Entry 9H9R (electron microscopy, 8.20 A resolution (very low resolution: no residue pairs are listed; an interface is given only as per-side residue counts)); this record covers chains C and J of the 42 polymer chains in the assembly.

== Chain C ==
Name: Spindle pole body component
From: Candida albicans
Reference sequence: Q59PZ2 (Q59PZ2_CANAL); residues 1-871 here = UniProt positions 1-871
Sequence (896 residues; row label = number of the first residue in the row; numbers below 1 keep their minus sign (Met-24 is residue -24)):
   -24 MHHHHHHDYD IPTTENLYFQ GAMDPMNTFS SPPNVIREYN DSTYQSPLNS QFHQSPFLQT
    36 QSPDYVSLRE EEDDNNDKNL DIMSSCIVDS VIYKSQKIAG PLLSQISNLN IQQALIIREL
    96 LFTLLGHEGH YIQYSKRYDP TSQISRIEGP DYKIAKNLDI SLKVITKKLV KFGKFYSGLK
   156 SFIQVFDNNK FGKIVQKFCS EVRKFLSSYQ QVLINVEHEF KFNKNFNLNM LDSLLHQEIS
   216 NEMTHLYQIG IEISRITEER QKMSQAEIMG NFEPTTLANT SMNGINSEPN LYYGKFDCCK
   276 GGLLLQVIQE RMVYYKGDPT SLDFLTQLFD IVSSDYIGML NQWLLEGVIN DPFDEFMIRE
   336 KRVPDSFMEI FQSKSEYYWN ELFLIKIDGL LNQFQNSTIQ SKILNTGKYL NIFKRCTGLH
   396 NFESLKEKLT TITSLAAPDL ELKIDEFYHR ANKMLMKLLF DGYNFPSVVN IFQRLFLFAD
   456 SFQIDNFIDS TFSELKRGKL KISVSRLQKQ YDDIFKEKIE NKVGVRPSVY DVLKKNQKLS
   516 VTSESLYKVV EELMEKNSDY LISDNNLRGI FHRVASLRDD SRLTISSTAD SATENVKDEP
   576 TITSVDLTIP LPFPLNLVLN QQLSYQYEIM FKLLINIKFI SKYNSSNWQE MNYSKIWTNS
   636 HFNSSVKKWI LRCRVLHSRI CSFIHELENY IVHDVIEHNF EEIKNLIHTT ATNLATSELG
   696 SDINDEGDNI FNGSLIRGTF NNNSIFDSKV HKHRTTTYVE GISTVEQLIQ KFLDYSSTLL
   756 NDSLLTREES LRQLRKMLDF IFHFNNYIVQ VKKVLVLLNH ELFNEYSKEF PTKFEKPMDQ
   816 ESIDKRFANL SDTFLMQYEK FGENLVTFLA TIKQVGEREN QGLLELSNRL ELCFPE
Not modelled in the structure: -24 to 36, 46-53, 238-275, 530-572, 805-813, 870-871
Construct notes: initiating methionine (-24); expression tag (-23 to 0)

== Chain J ==
Name: Spc98p
From: Candida albicans
Reference sequence: A0A1D8PS42 (A0A1D8PS42_CANAL); numbering as in UniProt (aligned over 1-785)
Sequence (810 residues; numbered -24 to 785; the number before each row is that of its first residue; numbers below 1 keep their minus sign (Met-24 is residue -24)):
   -24 MHHHHHHDYD IPTTENLYFQ GAMDPMALNK VQLIKLYSNR LVKSLVPVEF GEAFIQSIIN
    36 DLQTTLLNTS SEEQNLSIII NKLKMQFLSN NLKNEWVEFQ NIVNSLSKFK SLDQICNYLA
    96 FLDALRDEKP EDILSTSTAS LSPGKQNVMI NTVNTALTLS QLIEPYYDTL SEQTILTYLP
   156 YTMLGSDSKI FTFSNNYTRL EIPKDINNSF SSLLREVFEF AILYKQLAIV VDRYKGTLVS
   216 AIKTAYIAIL EAQLNKYVND INNIFNNKPN SILVVYNSIF PWISILRFLY RVSNRLNRLD
   276 GYEFLTFIYS FTNHGDPKIR GIAVTAFTEV VKPYYNIVEH WIVKGELIDN NNEFFIIFDQ
   336 EQNEFNSIIK LLPKKIPAFI KSSDKIFQIG KTLIFLNKYC RELKWVNQYN VKYSAILFNN
   396 HQGLASMTTN EMIKLIDSQY NEILTFLTQI IQGNNKLFTH VYNFKRFYFM ETNDFIDAIM
   456 VKGKDVFNES SVNISSTYLR KVLQDAIQIS SVKNFEYVDR LDSRVLNPQH GNLGWESFTI
   516 EYKIDDLPMS YLFEGHQHLQ YLKMFHFLWK LRQLNNLLNW HFEMFNELNH NVVTKLSSRN
   576 RRPLAKSLSI ITSIRFHFTQ FLNELIAYLS YDVIEENFQQ HIVRKLFYNK NDQDLLLNKS
   636 FMNLSEIDPN NDLPKFNVNL LTIDELVELH GTYIDSIINS SLLNEKLKGN ETNISYIDQI
   696 FNILQTIFNF INTSQEFYSL VCTFGLLVRS DSNANKIELE QDQEDLEFQL HKIKRKIYKD
   756 IYQHDYKRQL NDLKNDLNRD YNLKDLSKLL
Not modelled in the structure: -24 to 131, 146-147, 682-686, 724-735
Construct notes: initiating methionine (-24); expression tag (-23 to 0); conflict Val123 (Leu in A0A1D8PS42), Cys717 (Val in A0A1D8PS42)

== How chain C and chain J interact ==
At this resolution (8 A) residue pairs are not listed: 43 residues of chain C and 46 of chain J lie at the interface.

== Overview ==
43 residues of chain C face 46 of chain J across their interface.
Chain C is Spindle pole body component and chain J is Spc98p, both from Candida albicans; the structure, Full
gamma-tubulin ring complex composed of the Candida albicans gamma-tubulin small complex in complex with Spc72
..., was determined by electron microscopy, deposited together with 9H9P and 9H9Q.
